Entry 4ITZ (X-ray diffraction, 1.65 A resolution); this record covers chains B and C of the 3 polymer chains in the assembly.

== Chain B ==
Name: 70 kDa peptidylprolyl isomerase
From: Plasmodium vivax
Notes: EC 5.2.1.8; fragment: FK506-binding domain
UniProt: A5K8X6 (A5K8X6_PLAVS); residues 1-126 here = UniProt positions 1-126
Chain sequence (126 residues; numbered 1 to 126; the number before each row is that of its first residue):
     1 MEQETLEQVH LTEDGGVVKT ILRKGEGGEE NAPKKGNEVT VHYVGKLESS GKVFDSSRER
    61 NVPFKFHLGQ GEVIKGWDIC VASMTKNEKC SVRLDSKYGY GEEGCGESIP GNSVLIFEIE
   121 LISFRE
Unresolved in the structure: 1-5
Reported in the primary citation:
  - binding site for substrate peptide (chain C): Tyr43, Phe54, Asp55, Val73, Ile74, Trp77, Tyr100, Cys105, Ile109, Phe117
  - catalytic residues: Tyr100
  - mutagenesis - Y100F, Y100W: unchanged catalytic activity
  - mutagenesis - Y100A, Y100E, Y100L, Y100P, Y100R: decreased catalytic activity

== Chain C ==
Name: substrate peptide
Chain sequence (6 residues; row label = number of the first residue in the row; numbering starts at 0):
     0 XALPFX
Modified / non-standard residues: SIN (succinic acid) at position 0; NIT (4-nitroaniline) at position 5

== How chain B and chain C interact ==
Pairs across the interface (6; chain B residue first):
  Phe64(B) with Leu2(C), hydrophobic
  Gly71(B) with NIT_5(C)
  Glu72(B) with Leu2(C)
  Val73(B) with NIT_5(C)
  Ile74(B) with Phe4(C), hydrophobic
  Tyr100(B) with Phe4(C), hydrophobic
Other interface residues (no listed pair), chain B (7 interface residues in all): Cys105
Other interface residues (no listed pair), chain C (4 interface residues in all): Ala1

== Summary ==
The interface between chain B and chain C involves 7 residues on one side and 4 on the other. From the paper:
the catalytic residue Tyr100(B); Y100A, Y100E and Y100L of chain B, among others, reduce catalytic activity; 7
substitutions were tested in all.
Here chain B is 70 kDa peptidylprolyl isomerase (Plasmodium vivax) and chain C is substrate peptide. Entry
4ITZ (Crystal structure of the FK506 binding domain of Plasmodium vivax FKBP35 in complex with a tetrapeptide
...) was determined by X-ray diffraction together with 3PA7 and 3NI6 from the same study.
